8TNU - chains J and F of the 12 polymer chains in the assembly; structure by electron microscopy, 3.36 A resolution.

# Chain J
Name: TRNM-b*01 heavy chain
Organism: Macaca mulatta
Chain sequence (226 residues; each row starts with the number of its first residue):
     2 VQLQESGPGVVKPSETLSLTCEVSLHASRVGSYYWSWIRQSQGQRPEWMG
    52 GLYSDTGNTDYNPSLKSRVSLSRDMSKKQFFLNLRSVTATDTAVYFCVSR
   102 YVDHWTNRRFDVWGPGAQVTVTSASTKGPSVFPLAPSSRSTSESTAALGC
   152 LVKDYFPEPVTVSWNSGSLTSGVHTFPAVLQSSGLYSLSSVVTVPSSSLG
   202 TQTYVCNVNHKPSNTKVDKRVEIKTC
Disulfides: Cys-22/Cys-98, Cys-151/Cys-207

# Chain F
Name: BG505 DS-SOSIP Surface protein gp120
Organism: Human immunodeficiency virus 1
Reference sequence: Q2N0S5 (Q2N0S5_9HIV1); the construct lacks a stretch of the UniProt sequence and is renumbered around it, so the offset changes along the chain: 31-141 = UniProt 30-140; 150-185 = UniProt 141-176; 188-309 = UniProt 187-308; 312-321 = UniProt 309-318; 2 more segments
Chain sequence (481 residues; numbered 31 to 513 plus 11 insertion-coded residues; 13 numbers in that range are skipped by the numbering (no residue carries them; nothing is unmodelled there); the number before each row is that of its first residue; a row labelled like 185A-185J holds insertion residues (185A, then the next letters in order)):
    31 AENLWVTVYYGVPVWKDAETTLFCASDAKAYETEKHNVWATHACVPTDPN
    81 PQEIHLENVTEEFNMWKNNMVEQMHTDIISLWDQSLKPCVKLTPLCVTLQ
   131 CTNVTNNITDD
   150 MRGELKNCSFNMTTELRDKKQKVYSLFYRLDVVQIN
185A-185J ENQGNRSNNS
   188 NKEYRLINCNTSACTQACPKVSFEPIPIHYCAPAGFAILKCKDKKFNGTG
   238 PCPSVSTVQCTHGIKPVVSTQLLLNGSLAEEEVMIRSENITNNAKNILVQ
   288 FNTPVQINCTRPNNNTRKSIRI
   312 GPGQAFYATG
  321A D
   322 IIGDIRQAHCNVSKATWNETLGKVVKQLRKHFGNNTIIRFANSSGGDLEV
   372 TTHSFNCGGEFFYCNTSGLFNSTWISN
   400 TSVQGSNSTGSNDSITLPCRIKQIINMWQRIGQCMYAPPIQGVIRCVSNI
   450 TGLILTRDGGSTNSTTETFRPGGGDMRDNWRSELYKYKVVKIEPLGVAPT
   500 RCKRRVVGRRRRRR
Disordered / not traced: 31, 59-65, 185A-185J, 400-410, 507-513
Construct notes: engineered mutation Cys-201 (Ile200 in Q2N0S5), Asn-332 (Thr330 in Q2N0S5), Cys-433 (Ala430 in Q2N0S5), Cys-501 (Ala498 in Q2N0S5), Arg-509 (Glu506 in Q2N0S5), Arg-510 (Lys507 in Q2N0S5); insertion (512-513)
Disulfides: Cys-54/Cys-74, Cys-119/Cys-205, Cys-126/Cys-196, Cys-131/Cys-157, Cys-201/Cys-433, Cys-218/Cys-247, Cys-228/Cys-239, Cys-296/Cys-331, Cys-378/Cys-445, Cys-385/Cys-418
Glycans and other covalent adducts: N-acetylglucosamine (NAG) linked to Asn-88, Asn-133, Asn-156, Asn-160, Asn-197, Asn-234, Asn-262, Asn-276, Asn-295, Asn-301, Asn-332, Asn-339, Asn-355, Asn-363, Asn-386, Asn-392, Asn-448

# Interface between chain J and chain F
Contacting residue pairs (8):
  Ala-28(J) / Glu-83(F)
  Ala-28(J) / Ile-84(F)
  Ala-28(J) / His-85(F)
  Ser-29(J) / Ile-84(F)
  Ser-29(J) / His-85(F)
  Val-31(J) / Gln-82(F)
  Met-76(J) / Asn-80(F)
  Ser-77(J) / Asn-80(F)

# Summary
Chain J and chain F each contribute 5 residues to their interface. N-acetylglucosamine is covalently linked to
Asn-88(F), Asn-133(F), Asn-156(F), Asn-160(F), Asn-197(F) and Asn-234(F) and 11 more.
Chain J is TRNM-b*01 heavy chain (Macaca mulatta) and chain F is BG505 DS-SOSIP Surface protein gp120 (Human
immunodeficiency virus 1); the structure, Cryo-EM structure of TRNM-b*01 Fab in complex with HIV-1 Env trimer
BG505.DS SOSIP, was determined by electron microscopy (same publication as 8TDX, 8TE7, 8TJR, 8TJS, 8TKC, 8TL2
and 5 further entries).
